PDB entry 7TXM | X-ray diffraction, 2.16 A resolution | chains A and B

[Chain A (and B)]
Protein: Transcriptional regulator
Organism: Nostoc sp. PCC 7120
Notes: chain B of this document is another copy of the same molecule, construct and numbering; everything in this record applies to it too
Reference sequence: Q8YVV6 (Q8YVV6_NOSS1); residues 1-112 here = UniProt positions 1-112
Sequence (114 residues; row label = number of the first residue in the row; numbers below 1 keep their minus sign (Gly-1 is residue -1)):
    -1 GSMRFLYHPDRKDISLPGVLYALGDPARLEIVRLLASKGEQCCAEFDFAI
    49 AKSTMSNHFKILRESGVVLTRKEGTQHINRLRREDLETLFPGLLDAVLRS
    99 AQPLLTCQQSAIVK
Not modelled in the structure: -1, 103-112 (chain B: -1 to 2, 103-112)
Sequence notes: expression tag (-1 to 0)
Ligand contacts: hydrogen peroxide (PEO): Cys41, Phe57, Arg61, Thr68, His75, Asn77
Reported in the primary citation:
  - contacts within the chain: Cys40-Cys41 (disulfide)
  - conformationally variable residues (side-chain flip): Cys41
  - catalytic residues: Cys40, Cys41, Arg61, Thr68, Asn77
  - mutagenesis - R26A (5.18 +/- 1.22 uM), K50A (5.29 +/- 1.86 uM): decreased binding to DNA
  - mutagenesis - C40S, C41S: unchanged binding to DNA
  - mutagenesis - C40S, C41S, R61A, T68A, N77A: decreased catalytic activity
  - mutagenesis - Q74A, H75A, C105S: unchanged catalytic activity

[Chain A / chain B interface]
Residue-residue contacts (34):
  Leu14(A) with Leu27(B), hydrophobic; Val95(B); Ser98(B); Ala99(B)
  Pro15(A) with Gly22(B); Asp23(B); Pro24(B); Leu27(B), hydrophobic
  Leu18(A) with Leu18(B); Leu21(B); Gly22(B)
  Tyr19(A) with Gly22(B)
  Leu21(A) with Leu18(B)
  Gly22(A) with Pro15(B); Leu18(B); Tyr19(B)
  Asp23(A) with Pro15(B)
  Pro24(A) with Pro15(B)
  Leu27(A) with Leu14(B), hydrophobic; Pro15(B), hydrophobic
  Leu87(A) with Ser98(B)
  Phe88(A) with Ser98(B)
  Pro89(A) with Arg97(B); Ser98(B)
  Gly90(A) with Ala94(B)
  Leu91(A) with Ala94(B), hydrophobic; Val95(B), hydrophobic
  Ala94(A) with Ala94(B), hydrophobic
  Val95(A) with Leu14(B)
  Arg97(A) with Pro89(B), hydrogen bond (side chain-backbone); Gly90(B)
  Ser98(A) with Leu14(B); Phe88(B)
  Ala99(A) with Leu14(B)
Also at the interface, not in a pair above, chain B (18 interface residues in all): Leu91

[Overview]
19 residues of chain A face 18 of chain B across their interface; the contacts include 1 hydrogen bond. The
hydrogen-bonded pair is Arg97(A)-Pro89(B). The paper reports catalytic residues Cys40(A), Cys41(A) and
Arg61(A) among others; C40S, C41S and R61A of chain A, among others, reduce catalytic activity; 10
substitutions were tested in all.
Chain A and chain B are both Transcriptional regulator (Nostoc sp. PCC 7120); the structure, Oxidized
Structure of RexT, was determined by X-ray diffraction together with 7TXO from the same study.
